6A45 - chains A and B; structure by X-ray diffraction, 1.90 A resolution.

# Chain A (and B)
Protein: Three prime repair exonuclease 2
Organism: Mus musculus
Notes: EC 3.1.11.2; chain B of this document is another copy of the same molecule, construct and numbering; everything in this record applies to it too
UniProt: Q9R1A9 (TREX2_MOUSE); residue numbers follow UniProt; this construct covers 1-236
Chain sequence (256 residues; row label = number of the first residue in the row; numbers below 1 keep their minus sign (Met-19 is residue -19)):
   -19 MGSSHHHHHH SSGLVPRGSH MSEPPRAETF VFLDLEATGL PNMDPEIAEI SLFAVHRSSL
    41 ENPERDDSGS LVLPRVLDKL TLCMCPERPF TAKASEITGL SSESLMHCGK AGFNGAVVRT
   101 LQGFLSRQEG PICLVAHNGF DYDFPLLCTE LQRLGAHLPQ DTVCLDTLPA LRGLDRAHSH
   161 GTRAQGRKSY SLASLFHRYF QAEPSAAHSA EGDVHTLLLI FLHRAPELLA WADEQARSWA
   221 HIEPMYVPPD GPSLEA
Not modelled in the structure: -19 to 2, 160-165, 229-236 (chain B: -19 to 4, 47-48, 159-167, 227-236)
Sequence notes: initiating methionine (-19); expression tag (-18 to 0)
Curated features (UniProtKB/Swiss-Prot):
  - active site: His188 (Proton donor/acceptor)
  - binding site (Mg(2+)): Asp14, Glu16, Asp193
  - binding site (substrate): Glu16, Ala17, Tyr122, Asp193
What the authors report for this chain:
  - catalytic residues: Asp14, Glu16, Asp123, His188, Asp193
  - mutagenesis - H188A: abolished catalytic activity on ssDNA substrate
  - mutagenesis - R156A, R156A/R167A, R167A: decreased catalytic activity
  - mutagenesis - H188A: decreased catalytic activity on PCR product

# How chain A and chain B interact
Residue-residue contacts (69; chain A residue first):
  Glu29(A) - Arg55(B)  salt bridge
  His36(A) - His87(B)  hydrogen bond (side chain-backbone)
  His36(A) - Cys88(B)
  Ser38(A) - His87(B)
  Arg55(A) - Glu29(B)  salt bridge
  Arg55(A) - Thr78(B)  hydrogen bond (side chain-backbone)
  Arg55(A) - Gly79(B)
  Arg55(A) - Leu80(B)
  Arg55(A) - His188(B)
  Arg55(A) - Ser189(B)
  Val56(A) - Cys63(B)  hydrophobic
  Val56(A) - Ser84(B)
  Val56(A) - Cys88(B)  hydrophobic
  Leu57(A) - Thr61(B)
  Leu57(A) - Cys63(B)
  Asp58(A) - Thr61(B)
  Asp58(A) - Leu62(B)
  Asp58(A) - Cys63(B)  hydrogen bond (side chain-backbone)
  Asp58(A) - Lys90(B)  salt bridge
  Lys59(A) - Lys59(B)
  Lys59(A) - Leu60(B)
  Lys59(A) - Thr61(B)  hydrogen bond (backbone-backbone)
  Lys59(A) - Glu191(B)  salt bridge
  Leu60(A) - Lys59(B)
  Thr61(A) - Asp58(B)
  Thr61(A) - Lys59(B)  hydrogen bond (backbone-backbone)
  Leu62(A) - Asp58(B)
  Cys63(A) - Leu57(B)
  Cys63(A) - Asp58(B)  hydrogen bond (backbone-side chain)
  Cys63(A) - Arg107(B)  hydrogen bond (backbone-side chain)
  Met64(A) - Arg107(B)
  Thr78(A) - Arg55(B)  hydrogen bond (backbone-side chain)
  Gly79(A) - Arg55(B)
  Leu80(A) - Arg55(B)
  His87(A) - His36(B)  hydrogen bond (backbone-side chain)
  His87(A) - Ser38(B)
  Cys88(A) - His36(B)
  Cys88(A) - Ser39(B)
  Cys88(A) - Val56(B)  hydrophobic
  Gly89(A) - Glu109(B)
  Lys90(A) - Val56(B)
  Lys90(A) - Asp58(B)  salt bridge
  Lys90(A) - Arg107(B)
  Lys90(A) - Gln108(B)  hydrogen bond
  Ala91(A) - Arg107(B)  hydrogen bond (backbone-side chain)
  Gly92(A) - Arg107(B)  hydrogen bond (backbone-side chain)
  Asn94(A) - Arg107(B)  hydrogen bond
  Ala96(A) - Ser106(B)
  Ala96(A) - Arg107(B)
  Val97(A) - Arg107(B)
  Arg99(A) - Ser106(B)  hydrogen bond
  Thr100(A) - Thr100(B)
  Thr100(A) - Gly103(B)  hydrogen bond (side chain-backbone)
  Thr100(A) - Phe104(B)  hydrogen bond (side chain-backbone)
  Gly103(A) - Thr100(B)  hydrogen bond (backbone-side chain)
  Phe104(A) - Thr100(B)  hydrogen bond (backbone-side chain)
  Ser106(A) - Ala96(B)
  Arg107(A) - Cys63(B)  hydrogen bond (side chain-backbone)
  Arg107(A) - Met64(B)
  Arg107(A) - Ala91(B)  hydrogen bond (side chain-backbone)
  Arg107(A) - Gly92(B)  hydrogen bond (side chain-backbone)
  Arg107(A) - Asn94(B)  hydrogen bond
  Arg107(A) - Ala96(B)
  Arg107(A) - Val97(B)
  Gln108(A) - Lys90(B)  hydrogen bond
  Glu109(A) - Gly89(B)
  Ser189(A) - Arg55(B)
  Glu191(A) - Lys59(B)  salt bridge
  Glu191(A) - Glu191(B)
Also at the interface, not in a pair above, chain A (41 interface residues in all): Glu16, Ser39, Ser84, Leu85, His188, Ala190
Also at the interface, not in a pair above, chain B (40 interface residues in all): Leu85, Arg99, Ala190

# Summary
Chain A and chain B form an interface of 41 and 40 residues respectively, with 23 hydrogen bonds and 6 salt
bridges. Polar contacts include Glu29(A)-Arg55(B), Asp58(A)-Lys90(B) and Lys59(A)-Glu191(B). The paper reports
catalytic residues Asp14(A), Glu16(A) and Asp123(A) among others; R156A, R156A/R167A and R167A of chain A
reduce catalytic activity.
Chain A and chain B are both Three prime repair exonuclease 2 (Mus musculus); the structure, Structure of
mouse TREX2, was determined by X-ray diffraction, deposited together with 6A46, 6A47 and 6A4B.
